3KSB - chains A and C of the 6 polymer chains in the assembly; structure by X-ray diffraction, 3.50 A resolution.

# Chain A
Protein: DNA topoisomerase 4 subunit A
From: Streptococcus pneumoniae
Notes: EC 5.99.1.-
UniProtKB: P72525 (PARC_STRPN); residues 1-488 here = UniProt positions 1-488
Chain sequence (496 residues; each row starts with the number of its first residue):
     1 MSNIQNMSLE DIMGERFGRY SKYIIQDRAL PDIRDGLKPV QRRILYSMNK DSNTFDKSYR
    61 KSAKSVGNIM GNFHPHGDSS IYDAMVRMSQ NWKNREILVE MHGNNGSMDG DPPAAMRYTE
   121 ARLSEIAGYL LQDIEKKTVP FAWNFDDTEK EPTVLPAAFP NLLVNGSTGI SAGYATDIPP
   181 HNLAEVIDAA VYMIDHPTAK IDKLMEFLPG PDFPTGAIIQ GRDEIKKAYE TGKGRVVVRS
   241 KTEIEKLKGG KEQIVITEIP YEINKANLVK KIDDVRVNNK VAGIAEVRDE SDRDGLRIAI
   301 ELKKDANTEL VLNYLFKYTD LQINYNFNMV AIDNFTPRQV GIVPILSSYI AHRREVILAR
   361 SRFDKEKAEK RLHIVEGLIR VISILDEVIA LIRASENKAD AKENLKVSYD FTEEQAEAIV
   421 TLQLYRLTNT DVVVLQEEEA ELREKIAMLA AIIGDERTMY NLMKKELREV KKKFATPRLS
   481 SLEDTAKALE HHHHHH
Unresolved in the structure: 1-2, 247-252, 286, 301-303, 484-496
Differences from the reference sequence: expression tag (489-496)
Curated features (UniProtKB/Swiss-Prot):
  - active site: Tyr118 (O-(5'-phospho-DNA)-tyrosine intermediate)
  - site: Lys38 (Interaction with DNA), His74 (Interaction with DNA), His76 (Interaction with DNA), Arg87 (Interaction with DNA), Lys93 (Interaction with DNA), Arg117 (Transition state stabilizer)
What the authors report for this chain:
  - catalytic residues: Arg117, Tyr118
  - binding site for the 34-nt DNA strand: Ile170

# Chain C
Protein: DNA topoisomerase 4 subunit B
From: Streptococcus pneumoniae
Notes: EC 5.99.1.-
UniProtKB: Q59961 (PARE_STRPN); residues 404-647 here = UniProt positions 404-647
Chain sequence (268 residues; row label = number of the first residue in the row):
   380 MGHHHHHHHH HHSSGHIDDD DKHMKNKKDK GLLSGKLTPA QSKNPAKNEL YLVEGDSAGG
   440 SAKQGRDRKF QAILPLRGKV INTAKAKMAD ILKNEEINTM IYTIGAGVGA DFSIEDANYD
   500 KIIIMTDADT DGAHIQTLLL TFFYRYMRPL VEAGHVYIAL PPLYKMSKGK GKKEEVAYAW
   560 TDGELEELRK QFGKGATLQR YKGLGEMNAD QLWETTMNPE TRTLIRVTIE DLARAERRVN
   620 VLMGDKVEPR RKWIEDNVKF TLEEATVF
Unresolved in the structure: 380-414, 465-467, 488-489, 495, 548-550, 641-647
Differences from the reference sequence: initiating methionine (380); expression tag (381-403)
Small-molecule neighbours: Mg2+ (MG): Glu433, Asp506, Asp508, Lys581, Gly582
Curated features (UniProtKB/Swiss-Prot):
  - binding site (Mg(2+)): Glu433, Asp506, Asp508
  - site (Interaction with DNA): Lys458, Asn461, His513, Arg629
What the authors report for this chain:
  - Mg2+ coordination: Glu433, Asp506

# Chain A / chain C interface
Residue-residue contacts (54):
  Asn3(A) - Thr602(C)
  Asn3(A) - Leu603(C)
  Ile4(A) - Tyr536(C)  hydrophobic
  Ile4(A) - Leu603(C)
  Ile4(A) - Arg605(C)
  Gln5(A) - Leu603(C)  hydrogen bond (backbone-backbone)
  Gln5(A) - Ile604(C)
  Gln5(A) - Arg605(C)  hydrogen bond (backbone-backbone)
  Asn6(A) - Arg605(C)
  Asn6(A) - Thr607(C)
  Met7(A) - Ile604(C)  hydrophobic
  Met7(A) - Arg605(C)  hydrogen bond (backbone-backbone)
  Met7(A) - Val606(C)
  Met7(A) - Thr607(C)  hydrogen bond (backbone-backbone)
  Ser8(A) - Val606(C)
  Ser8(A) - Thr607(C)
  Leu9(A) - Val606(C)  hydrophobic
  Leu9(A) - Thr607(C)  hydrogen bond (backbone-backbone)
  Leu9(A) - Ile608(C)  hydrophobic
  Glu10(A) - Arg617(C)
  Ile12(A) - Leu519(C)  hydrophobic
  Ile12(A) - Ile537(C)  hydrophobic
  Ile12(A) - Ile604(C)  hydrophobic
  Ile12(A) - Val606(C)  hydrophobic
  Met13(A) - Thr516(C)
  Met13(A) - Thr520(C)
  Met13(A) - Leu621(C)
  Met13(A) - Met622(C)  hydrophobic
  Arg16(A) - Ala512(C)
  Arg16(A) - Gln515(C)  hydrogen bond
  Arg16(A) - Thr516(C)
  Phe17(A) - Thr516(C)
  Phe17(A) - Leu621(C)  hydrophobic
  Arg19(A) - Ala507(C)
  Arg19(A) - Asp508(C)
  Tyr20(A) - Lys458(C)  hydrogen bond
  Tyr20(A) - Thr509(C)
  Tyr20(A) - Asp510(C)
  Tyr20(A) - His513(C)  hydrogen bond
  Lys22(A) - Val637(C)
  Tyr23(A) - Thr509(C)
  Ile25(A) - Phe639(C)  hydrophobic
  Gln26(A) - Phe639(C)
  Arg28(A) - Asp510(C)  salt bridge
  Pro75(A) - Arg579(C)
  Phe145(A) - Tyr543(C)
  Phe145(A) - Arg579(C)
  Asp146(A) - Leu577(C)
  Asp147(A) - Leu577(C)
  Gly173(A) - Arg630(C)  hydrogen bond (backbone-side chain)
  Tyr174(A) - Arg630(C)
  Phe335(A) - Phe639(C)
  Thr336(A) - Phe639(C)
  Pro337(A) - Phe639(C)
Other interface residues (no listed pair), chain A (32 interface residues in all): Gly14, Gly18, Ser21, Asn334
Other interface residues (no listed pair), chain C (38 interface residues in all): Tyr523, Arg601, Ala614, Val618, Val626, Arg629, Trp632, Ile633, Glu634

# In short
32 residues of chain A and 38 residues of chain C are in contact, with 9 hydrogen bonds and 1 salt bridge.
Among the polar pairs are Arg28(A)-Asp510(C), Arg16(A)-Gln515(C) and Tyr20(A)-Lys458(C). Bound to chain C:
Mg2+. The paper reports catalytic residues Arg117(A) and Tyr118(A); a binding site for the 34-nt DNA strand at
Ile170(A).
Chain A is DNA topoisomerase 4 subunit A and chain C is DNA topoisomerase 4 subunit B, both from Streptococcus
pneumoniae; the structure, Detailed structural insight into the DNA cleavage complex of type IIA
topoisomerases (re-sealed form), was determined by X-ray diffraction together with 3KSA, 3LTN and 3K9F from
the same study.
